Entry 6Z3J (X-ray diffraction, 1.65 A resolution); this record covers chains A and B of the 4 polymer chains in the assembly.

Chain A (and B):
Protein: Growth/differentiation factor 5
From: Homo sapiens
Notes: chain B of this document is another copy of the same molecule, construct and numbering; everything in this record applies to it too
UniProt: P43026 (GDF5_HUMAN); residue numbers follow UniProt; this construct covers 387-501
Amino-acid sequence (117 residues; each row starts with the number of its first residue):
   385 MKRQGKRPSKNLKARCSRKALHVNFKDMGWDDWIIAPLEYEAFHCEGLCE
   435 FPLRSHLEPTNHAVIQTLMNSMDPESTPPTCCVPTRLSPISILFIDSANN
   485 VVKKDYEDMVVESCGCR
Disordered / not traced: 385-396 (chain B: 385-395)
Differences from the reference sequence: initiating methionine (385); expression tag (386); engineered mutation Lys487 (Tyr in P43026), Asp489 (Gln in P43026)
Swiss-Prot annotation at these positions:
  - natural variant: Arg399 (R399C: In BDA1C), Cys400 (C400Y: In AMD2A), Trp414 (W414R: In SYNS2 and BDA1C), Pro436 (P436T: In AMD2B), Leu437 (deletion: In AMD2B), Arg438 (R438L: In SYNS2 and SYM1B), Ser439 (S439T: In AMD2B), His440 (H440L: In AMD2B), Leu441 (L441P: In AMD2B, SYNS2 and BDA2), Asn445 (N445K: In SYNS2; N445T: In SYNS2), Ser475 (S475N: In SYNS2), Val486 (V486M: In BDC), 1 further natural variant entry in UniProt
  - mutagenesis: Tyr490 (Y490N: Resitant to NOG inhibition)
Cystine bridges: Cys400-Cys466, Cys429-Cys498, Cys433-Cys500
Reported in the primary citation:
  - specificity-determining residues: Asp416 (by similarity / conservation)
  - mutagenesis - R438A, R438L: increased binding to BMPR1A (citing earlier work)
  - mutagenesis - Y487K/Q489D: increased binding to type 2 receptor (citing earlier work)

Chain A / chain B interface:
Residue-residue contacts - 52 pairs, chain A then chain B:
  Leu405(A) with Met453(B), hydrophobic; Thr461(B)
  His406(A) with Met453(B)
  Val407(A) with Ile449(B), hydrophobic; Met453(B), hydrophobic
  Met412(A) with Leu452(B), hydrophobic
  Trp414(A) with Ile449(B), hydrophobic
  Ala426(A) with His446(B), hydrogen bond (backbone-side chain)
  Phe427(A) with His446(B), hydrogen bond (backbone-side chain)
  His428(A) with Gln450(B); Thr461(B); Pro462(B)
  Glu430(A) with Pro462(B)
  Thr444(A) with Asp492(B)
  Asn445(A) with Glu491(B), hydrogen bond (side chain-backbone); Asp492(B); Met493(B)
  His446(A) with Ala426(B), hydrogen bond (side chain-backbone); Phe427(B), hydrogen bond (side chain-backbone); Leu471(B); Asp492(B), hydrogen bond (backbone-backbone); Met493(B); Val495(B)
  Ile449(A) with Val407(B), hydrophobic; Tyr424(B); Met493(B), hydrophobic
  Gln450(A) with His428(B)
  Leu452(A) with Met412(B), hydrophobic
  Met453(A) with Leu405(B), hydrophobic; His406(B); Val407(B), hydrophobic
  Ser460(A) with Leu405(B)
  Thr461(A) with Leu405(B); His428(B)
  Pro462(A) with His428(B); Glu430(B)
  Cys465(A) with Cys465(B), disulfide; Val467(B), hydrophobic
  Val467(A) with Cys465(B), hydrophobic; Val467(B), hydrophobic; Arg501(B)
  Pro468(A) with Arg501(B)
  Leu471(A) with His446(B)
  Glu491(A) with Asn445(B), hydrogen bond (backbone-side chain)
  Asp492(A) with Thr444(B); Asn445(B); His446(B), hydrogen bond (backbone-backbone)
  Met493(A) with Asn445(B); His446(B)
  Val495(A) with His446(B)
  Arg501(A) with Val467(B); Pro468(B)
Also at the interface, not in a pair above, chain A (30 interface residues in all): Tyr490, Val494
Also at the interface, not in a pair above, chain B (31 interface residues in all): Trp414, Cys429, Ser460, Tyr490
Inter-chain disulfides: Cys465(A)-Cys465(B)

In short:
Chain A and chain B form an interface of 30 and 31 residues respectively; the contacts include 1 disulfide
bond and 8 hydrogen bonds. Among the polar pairs are Ala426(A)-His446(B), Phe427(A)-His446(B) and
Asn445(A)-Glu491(B). The paper reports that R438A and R438L of chain A increase binding to BMPR1A; the
specificity determinant Asp416(A).
Chain A and chain B are both Growth/differentiation factor 5 (Homo sapiens); the structure, Repulsive Guidance
Molecule B (RGMB) in complex with Growth Differentiation Factor 5 (GDF5) (crystal form 1), was determined by
X-ray diffraction (same publication as 6Z3G, 6Z3H, 6Z3L and 6Z3M).
